Entry 6IFU (electron microscopy, 3.05 A resolution); this record covers chains H and I of the 10 polymer chains in the assembly.

== Chain H ==
Molecule: Type III-A CRISPR-associated RAMP protein Csm5
From: Streptococcus thermophilus ND03
Reference sequence: A0A2U2M038 (A0A2U2M038_STRTR); residue numbers follow UniProt; this construct covers 1-357
Sequence (357 residues; each row starts with the number of its first residue):
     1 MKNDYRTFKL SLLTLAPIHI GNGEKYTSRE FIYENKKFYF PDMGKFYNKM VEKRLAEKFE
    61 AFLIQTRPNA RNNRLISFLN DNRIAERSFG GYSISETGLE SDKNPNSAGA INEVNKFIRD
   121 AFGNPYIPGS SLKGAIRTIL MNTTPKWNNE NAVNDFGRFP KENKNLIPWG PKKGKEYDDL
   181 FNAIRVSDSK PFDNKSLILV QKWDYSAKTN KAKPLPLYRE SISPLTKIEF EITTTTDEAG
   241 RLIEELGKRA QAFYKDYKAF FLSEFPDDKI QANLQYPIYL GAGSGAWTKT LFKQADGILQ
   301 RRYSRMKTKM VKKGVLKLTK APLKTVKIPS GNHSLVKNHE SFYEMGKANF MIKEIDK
Unresolved in the structure: 1-2, 102-105, 326-333, 356-357

== Chain I ==
Molecule: crRNA
Sequence (36 nucleotides; numbered 1 to 36; the number before each row is that of its first residue):
     1 ACGGAAACGC UUUCUAGCUC GCUAUAAUUA CCCAUU
Unresolved in the structure: 35-36

== Interface between chain H and chain I ==
Contacting residue pairs (62):
  Ile20(H) with U28(I), phosphate contact
  Gly21(H) with A27(I), sugar contact; U28(I), hydrogen bond to the phosphate
  Asn22(H) with A27(I), sugar contact
  Gly23(H) with A27(I), base contact
  Pro128(H) with A27(I), phosphate contact
  Ser130(H) with A26(I), sugar contact; A27(I), hydrogen bond to the phosphate
  Ser131(H) with A26(I), hydrogen bond to the phosphate; A27(I), hydrogen bond to the phosphate
  Lys133(H) with U25(I), salt bridge to the phosphate
  Gly134(H) with A26(I), sugar contact
  Ala135(H) with A26(I), base contact
  Arg137(H) with A24(I), phosphate contact; U25(I), salt bridge to the phosphate; A26(I), phosphate contact
  Thr138(H) with A26(I), base contact
  Trp169(H) with U23(I), hydrogen bond to the sugar; A24(I), hydrogen bond to the sugar
  Tyr177(H) with U23(I), hydrogen bond to the sugar
  Asp179(H) with U23(I), hydrogen bond to the sugar; A24(I), sugar contact
  Phe181(H) with A24(I), phosphate contact; U25(I), phosphate contact
  Asn182(H) with U23(I), sugar contact; A24(I), phosphate contact
  Lys202(H) with C31(I), base contact
  Asp204(H) with C31(I), hydrogen bond to the sugar
  Pro214(H) with C32(I), hydrogen bond to the base
  Leu215(H) with C31(I), sugar contact; C32(I), base contact
  Tyr279(H) with A26(I), hydrogen bond to the base
  Leu280(H) with A26(I), base contact
  Gly281(H) with A26(I), base contact; U28(I), sugar contact; U29(I), phosphate contact
  Ala282(H) with U28(I), hydrogen bond to the phosphate; U29(I), phosphate contact
  Gly283(H) with U29(I), hydrogen bond to the phosphate
  Ser284(H) with U29(I), phosphate contact
  Gly285(H) with U29(I), phosphate contact; A30(I), phosphate contact
  Ala286(H) with U29(I), hydrogen bond to the phosphate; A30(I), hydrogen bond to the phosphate
  Thr288(H) with A26(I), hydrogen bond to the base
  Lys289(H) with A26(I), hydrogen bond to the base; U28(I), phosphate contact; U29(I), phosphate contact
  Arg302(H) with U29(I), hydrogen bond to the sugar
  Tyr303(H) with U29(I), hydrogen bond to the sugar; A30(I), hydrogen bond to the sugar
  Met306(H) with C32(I), phosphate contact
  Lys307(H) with A30(I), hydrogen bond to the sugar; C31(I), sugar contact
  Thr308(H) with A30(I), sugar contact; C31(I), sugar contact
  Lys309(H) with A30(I), phosphate contact; C31(I), phosphate contact
  Gly314(H) with C31(I), phosphate contact
  Val315(H) with C31(I), hydrogen bond to the phosphate
  Lys317(H) with A30(I), salt bridge to the phosphate; C31(I), salt bridge to the phosphate
Other interface residues (no listed pair), chain H (45 interface residues in all): His19, Gly170, Pro171, Pro216, Leu217
Other interface residues (no listed pair), chain I (11 interface residues in all): C33

== In short ==
The interface between chain H and chain I involves 45 residues on one side and 11 on the other, with 22
hydrogen bonds and 4 salt bridges. Polar pairs include Pro214(H)-C32(I), Tyr279(H)-A26(I) and
Thr288(H)-A26(I).
Here chain H is Type III-A CRISPR-associated RAMP protein Csm5 (Streptococcus thermophilus ND03) and chain I
is crRNA. Entry 6IFU (Cryo-EM structure of type III-A Csm-CTR2-dsDNA complex) was determined by electron
microscopy together with 6IFK, 6IFL, 6IFN, 6IFR, 6IFY, 6IFZ and 6IG0 from the same study.
